PDB entry 5LMV | electron microscopy, 4.90 A resolution (low resolution: residue-level contacts below are approximate; hydrogen-bond / salt-bridge calls are withheld) | chains A and I of the 26 polymer chains in the assembly

Chain A:
Molecule: 16S ribosomal RNA
From: Thermus thermophilus HB8
Sequence (1522 nucleotides; numbered 0 to 1544 plus 21 insertion-coded residues; 44 numbers in that range are skipped by the numbering (no residue carries them; nothing is unmodelled there); the number before each row is that of its first residue; a row labelled like 189A-189L holds insertion residues (189A, then the next letters in order); numbering starts at 0):
     0 UUUGUUGGAGAGUUUGAUCCUGGCUCAGGGUGAACGCUGGCGGCGUGCCU
    50 AAGACAUGCAAGUCGUGCGGGCCG
    76 CGGGGUUUU
    88 ACUCCG
    96 UGGUCAGCGGCGGACGGGUGAGUAACGCGUGGGU
  129A G
   130 ACCUACCCGGAAGAGGGGGACAACCCGGGGAAACUCGGGCUAAUCCCCCA
   180 UGUGGACCCG
189A-189L CCCCUUGGGGUG
   190 UGUCCAAAGGGCUUU
   216 GCCCGCUUCCGGAUGGGCCCGCGUCCCAUCAGCUAGUUGGUGGGGUAAUG
   266 GCCCACCAAGGCGACGACGGGUAGCCGGUCUGAGAGGAUGGCCGGCCACA
   316 GGGGCACUGAGACACGGGCCCCACUCCUACGGGAGGCAGCAGUUAGGAAU
   366 CUUCCGCAAUGGGCGCAAGCCUGACGGAGCGACGCCGCUUGGAGGAAGAA
   416 GCCCUUCGGGGUGUAAACUCCUGA
   441 ACCCGGGACGAAACCCCC
   460 GA
   470 CGAGGGGA
   479 CUGACGGUACCGGGGUAA
   498 UAGCGCCGGCCAACUCCGUGCCAGCAGCCGCGGUAAUACGGAGGGCGCGA
   548 GCGUUACCCGGAUUCACUGGGCGUAAAGGGCGUGUAGGCGGCCUGGGGCG
   598 UCCCAUGUGAAAGACCACGGCUCAACCGUGGGGGAGCGUGGGAUACGCUC
   648 AGGCUAGACGGUGGGAGAGGGUGGUGGAAUUCCCGGAGUAGCGGUGAAAU
   698 GCGCAGAUACCGGGAGGAACGCCGAUGGCGAAGGCAGCCACCUGGUCCAC
   748 CCGUGACGCUGAGGCGCGAAAGCGUGGGGAGCAAACCGGAUUAGAUACCC
   798 GGGUAGUCCACGCCCUAAACGAUGCGCGCUAGGUCUCUGGGUCU
   848 CCUGGGGGCCGAAGCUAACGCGUUAAGCGCGCCGCCUGGGGAGUACGGCC
   898 GCAAGGCUGAAACUCAAAGGAAUUGACGGGGGCCCGCACAAGCGGUGGAG
   948 CAUGUGGUUUAAUUCGAAGCAACGCGAAGAACCUUACCAGGCCUUGACAU
   998 GCUA
 1001A G
  1002 GGAACCCGGGUGAAAGCCUGGGGUGCCCC
1030A-1030D GCGA
  1031 GGGGAGCCCUAGCACAGGUGCUGCAUGGCCGUCGUCAGCUCGUGCCGUGA
  1081 GGUGUUGGGUUAAGUCCCGCAACGAGCGCAACCCCCGCCGUUAGUUGCCA
  1131 GCGGUUCGGCCGGGCACUCUAACGGGACUGCCCGCG
  1168 AAAGCGGGAGGAAGGAGGGGACGACGUCUGGUCAGCAUGGCCCUUACGGC
  1218 CUGGGCGACACACGUGCUACAAUGCCCACUACAAAGCGAUGCCACCCGGC
  1268 AACGGGGAGCUAAUCGCAAAAAGGUGGGCCCAGUUCGGAUUGGGGUCUGC
  1318 AACCCGACCCCAUGAAGCCGGAAUCGCUAGUAAUCGCGGAUCAGCC
 1363A A
  1364 UGCCGCGGUGAAUACGUUCCCGGGCCUUGUACACACCGCCCGUCACGCCA
  1414 UGGGAGCGGGCUCUACCCGAAGUCGCCGG
1442A-1442B GA
  1443 GCCUA
  1452 C
  1456 GGGCAGGCGCCGAGGGUAGGGCCCGUGACUGGGGCGAAGUCGUAACAAGG
  1506 UAGCUGUACCGGAAGGUGCGGCUGGAUCACCUCCUUUCU
Disordered / not traced: 0-4, 1543-1544

Chain I:
Name: 30S ribosomal protein S9
From: Thermus thermophilus HB8
UniProtKB: P80374 (RS9_THET8); numbering as in UniProt (aligned over 1-128)
Sequence (128 residues; each row starts with the number of its first residue):
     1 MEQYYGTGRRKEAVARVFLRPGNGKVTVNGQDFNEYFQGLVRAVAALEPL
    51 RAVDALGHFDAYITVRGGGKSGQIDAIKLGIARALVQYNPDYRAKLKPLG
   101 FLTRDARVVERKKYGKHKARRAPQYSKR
Disordered / not traced: 1

How chain A and chain I interact:
Residue-residue contacts (115; chain A residue first):
  G942(A) - Gln124(I)
  G966(A) - Lys127(I)
  C967(A) - Tyr125(I)
  C967(A) - Lys127(I)
  C970(A) - Arg128(I)
  C1116(A) - Glu12(I)
  C1116(A) - Val108(I)
  G1117(A) - Glu12(I)
  G1117(A) - Arg104(I)
  C1118(A) - Arg9(I)
  C1118(A) - Arg83(I)
  C1118(A) - Arg104(I)
  C1119(A) - Arg9(I)
  C1119(A) - Arg83(I)
  G1127(A) - Arg66(I)
  C1128(A) - Arg16(I)
  C1128(A) - Thr64(I)
  C1128(A) - Arg66(I)
  C1129(A) - Arg16(I)
  C1129(A) - Phe18(I)
  A1130(A) - Gln3(I)
  A1130(A) - Phe18(I)
  A1130(A) - Arg20(I)
  G1131(A) - Glu2(I)
  G1131(A) - Arg20(I)
  C1147(A) - Tyr5(I)
  C1147(A) - Arg16(I)
  U1148(A) - Tyr5(I)
  U1148(A) - Thr7(I)
  U1148(A) - Arg9(I)
  U1148(A) - Val14(I)
  U1148(A) - Arg16(I)
  C1149(A) - Arg9(I)
  G1177(A) - Lys97(I)
  G1178(A) - Arg93(I)
  G1178(A) - Lys97(I)
  A1179(A) - Arg93(I)
  A1179(A) - Leu102(I)
  A1179(A) - Thr103(I)
  A1179(A) - Arg104(I)
  A1180(A) - Thr103(I)
  G1186(A) - Glu110(I)
  G1186(A) - Arg120(I)
  G1187(A) - Arg111(I)
  G1187(A) - Lys113(I)
  A1188(A) - Tyr114(I)
  C1189(A) - Tyr114(I)
  G1231(A) - Ser126(I)
  U1232(A) - Gln124(I)
  U1232(A) - Tyr125(I)
  U1232(A) - Ser126(I)
  G1233(A) - His117(I)
  G1233(A) - Pro123(I)
  G1233(A) - Gln124(I)
  A1248(A) - Lys70(I)
  C1249(A) - Tyr36(I)
  C1249(A) - Gly67(I)
  C1249(A) - Gly68(I)
  C1249(A) - Gly69(I)
  C1249(A) - Gln73(I)
  A1250(A) - Arg66(I)
  A1250(A) - Gly67(I)
  A1250(A) - Gly68(I)
  A1251(A) - Gly67(I)
  G1290(A) - Leu40(I)
  G1291(A) - Gln38(I)
  G1291(A) - Gly39(I)
  U1292(A) - Gln38(I)
  C1342(A) - Gln124(I)
  C1342(A) - Tyr125(I)
  G1343(A) - Arg121(I)
  G1343(A) - Ala122(I)
  G1343(A) - Tyr125(I)
  C1344(A) - Arg120(I)
  C1344(A) - Ala122(I)
  U1345(A) - Arg120(I)
  A1346(A) - Arg120(I)
  G1347(A) - Arg10(I)
  G1347(A) - Lys11(I)
  G1347(A) - Arg107(I)
  G1347(A) - Val108(I)
  G1347(A) - Val109(I)
  U1348(A) - Val109(I)
  U1348(A) - Glu110(I)
  U1348(A) - Arg120(I)
  A1349(A) - Lys118(I)
  A1349(A) - Ala119(I)
  A1349(A) - Arg120(I)
  A1349(A) - Arg121(I)
  A1350(A) - Lys118(I)
  A1350(A) - Arg121(I)
  U1351(A) - Lys118(I)
  C1366(A) - His117(I)
  C1367(A) - Lys112(I)
  C1367(A) - Tyr114(I)
  C1367(A) - Gly115(I)
  C1367(A) - Lys116(I)
  G1368(A) - Lys112(I)
  G1368(A) - Lys113(I)
  G1368(A) - Tyr114(I)
  C1369(A) - Arg111(I)
  C1369(A) - Lys112(I)
  G1370(A) - Glu12(I)
  G1370(A) - Val109(I)
  G1371(A) - Lys11(I)
  G1371(A) - Gly68(I)
  G1371(A) - Gly69(I)
  G1371(A) - Val109(I)
  U1372(A) - Lys11(I)
  U1372(A) - Gly69(I)
  U1372(A) - Lys70(I)
  U1372(A) - Ser71(I)
  U1372(A) - Gly72(I)
  G1373(A) - Lys11(I)
  G1373(A) - Ser71(I)
Other interface residues (no listed pair), chain A (57 interface residues in all): U943, A968, A969, A1146, G1185
Other interface residues (no listed pair), chain I (57 interface residues in all): Arg42, Tyr62, Val65, Ala106

Overview:
Chain A and chain I each contribute 57 residues to their interface.
Here chain A is 16S ribosomal RNA and chain I is 30S ribosomal protein S9, both from Thermus thermophilus HB8.
Entry 5LMV (Structure of bacterial 30S-IF1-IF2-IF3-mRNA-tRNA translation pre-initiation complex(state-III))
was determined by electron microscopy (same publication as 5LMN, 5LMO, 5LMP, 5LMQ, 5LMR, 5LMS, 5LMT and 5LMU).
